7QJ1 - chains I and W of the 16 polymer chains in the assembly; structure by electron microscopy, 7.00 A resolution (low resolution: residue-level contacts below are approximate; hydrogen-bond / salt-bridge calls are withheld).

# Chain I
Protein: Gamma-tubulin complex component 4
From: Homo sapiens
UniProtKB: Q9UGJ1 (GCP4_HUMAN); residues 1-667 here = UniProt positions 1-667
Amino-acid sequence (667 residues; row label = number of the first residue in the row):
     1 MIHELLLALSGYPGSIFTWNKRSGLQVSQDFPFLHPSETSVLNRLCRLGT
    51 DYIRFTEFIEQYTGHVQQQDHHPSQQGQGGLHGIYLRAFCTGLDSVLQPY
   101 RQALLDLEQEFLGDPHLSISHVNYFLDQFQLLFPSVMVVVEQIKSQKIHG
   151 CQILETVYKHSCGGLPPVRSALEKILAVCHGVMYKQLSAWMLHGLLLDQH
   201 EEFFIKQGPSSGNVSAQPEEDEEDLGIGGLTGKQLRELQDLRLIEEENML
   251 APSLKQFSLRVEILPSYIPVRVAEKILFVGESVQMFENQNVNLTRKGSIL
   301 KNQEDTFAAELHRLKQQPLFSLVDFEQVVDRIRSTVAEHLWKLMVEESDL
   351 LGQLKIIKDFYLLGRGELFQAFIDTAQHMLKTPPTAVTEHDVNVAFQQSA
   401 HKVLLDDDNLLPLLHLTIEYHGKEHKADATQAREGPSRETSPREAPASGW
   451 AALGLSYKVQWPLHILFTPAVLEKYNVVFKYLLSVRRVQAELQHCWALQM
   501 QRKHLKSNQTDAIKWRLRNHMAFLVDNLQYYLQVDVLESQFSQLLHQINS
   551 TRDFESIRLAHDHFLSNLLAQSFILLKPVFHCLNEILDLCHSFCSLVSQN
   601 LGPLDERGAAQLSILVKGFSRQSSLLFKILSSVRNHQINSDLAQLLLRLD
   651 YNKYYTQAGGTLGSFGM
Disordered / not traced: 64-78, 203-255, 286-297, 418-447, 632-667

# Chain W
Protein: Tubulin gamma-1 chain
From: Homo sapiens
UniProtKB: P23258 (TBG1_HUMAN); residues 1-451 here = UniProt positions 1-451
Amino-acid sequence (451 residues; numbered 1 to 451; the number before each row is that of its first residue):
     1 MPREIITLQLGQCGNQIGFEFWKQLCAEHGISPEGIVEEFATEGTDRKDV
    51 FFYQADDEHYIPRAVLLDLEPRVIHSILNSPYAKLYNPENIYLSEHGGGA
   101 GNNWASGFSQGEKIHEDIFDIIDREADGSDSLEGFVLCHSIAGGTGSGLG
   151 SYLLERLNDRYPKKLVQTYSVFPNQDEMSDVVVQPYNSLLTLKRLTQNAD
   201 CVVVLDNTALNRIATDRLHIQNPSFSQINQLVSTIMSASTTTLRYPGYMN
   251 NDLIGLIASLIPTPRLHFLMTGYTPLTTDQSVASVRKTTVLDVMRRLLQP
   301 KNVMVSTGRDRQTNHCYIAILNIIQGEVDPTQVHKSLQRIRERKLANFIP
   351 WGPASIQVALSRKSPYLPSAHRVSGLMMANHTSISSLFERTCRQYDKLRK
   401 REAFLEQFRKEDMFKDNFDEMDTSREIVQQLIDEYHAATRPDYISWGTQE
   451 Q
Disordered / not traced: 1-2, 42-44, 94-100, 178-179, 280-286, 307-312, 448-451
Curated features (UniProtKB/Swiss-Prot):
  - binding site (GTP): Ala-142 to Gly-148
  - modified residue: Ser-131 (Phosphoserine)
  - natural variant: Tyr-92 (Y92C: In CDCBM4), Thr-331 (T331P: In CDCBM4), Leu-387 (L387P: In CDCBM4)

# How chain I and chain W interact
Contacting residue pairs (29):
  Gly-364(I) / Tyr-248(W)
  Glu-367(I) / Pro-246(W)
  Gln-370(I) / Asp-252(W)
  Val-403(I) / Asp-49(W)
  Gln-493(I) / Asp-252(W)
  Gln-493(I) / Ile-254(W)
  Gln-493(I) / Gly-255(W)
  Trp-496(I) / Ile-257(W)
  Trp-496(I) / Ala-258(W)
  Gln-499(I) / Ile-261(W)
  Gln-499(I) / Pro-264(W)
  Met-500(I) / Ile-254(W)
  Gln-501(I) / Pro-162(W)
  Gln-501(I) / Lys-163(W)
  Lys-503(I) / Arg-265(W)
  His-504(I) / Asn-158(W)
  His-504(I) / Gln-197(W)
  His-504(I) / Asp-200(W)
  Leu-505(I) / Gln-197(W)
  His-520(I) / Ile-261(W)
  Phe-523(I) / Ser-259(W)
  Asn-527(I) / Gln-357(W)
  Tyr-530(I) / Tyr-248(W)
  Tyr-530(I) / Met-249(W)
  Tyr-531(I) / Gln-357(W)
  Tyr-531(I) / Val-358(W)
  Val-534(I) / Met-249(W)
  Asp-535(I) / Pro-330(W)
  Ser-539(I) / Pro-330(W)
Also at the interface, not in a pair above, chain I (27 interface residues in all): Arg-365, Arg-486, Leu-498, Leu-517, Met-521, Leu-524, Glu-538
Also at the interface, not in a pair above, chain W (27 interface residues in all): Arg-47, Lys-164, Asn-198, Pro-262, Thr-263, Pro-353

# In short
The chain I/chain W interface involves 27 residues from each chain. From UniProt: 7 GTP-binding residues on
chain W.
Chain I is Gamma-tubulin complex component 4 and chain W is Tubulin gamma-1 chain, both from Homo sapiens; the
structure, Structure of the recombinant human gamma-Tubulin Ring Complex 6-spoked assembly intermediate
(spokes 7-12, homogeneous dataset), was determined by electron microscopy, deposited together with 7QJ0, 7QJ2,
7QJ3, 7QJ4, 7QJD and 7QJE.
